8BO8 - chain A; structure by X-ray diffraction, 1.55 A resolution.

[Chain A]
Molecule: Glutamate carboxypeptidase 2
From: Homo sapiens
Notes: EC 3.4.17.21
Reference sequence: Q04609 (FOLH1_HUMAN); residues 44-750 here = UniProt positions 44-750
Sequence (707 residues; numbered 44 to 750; the number before each row is that of its first residue):
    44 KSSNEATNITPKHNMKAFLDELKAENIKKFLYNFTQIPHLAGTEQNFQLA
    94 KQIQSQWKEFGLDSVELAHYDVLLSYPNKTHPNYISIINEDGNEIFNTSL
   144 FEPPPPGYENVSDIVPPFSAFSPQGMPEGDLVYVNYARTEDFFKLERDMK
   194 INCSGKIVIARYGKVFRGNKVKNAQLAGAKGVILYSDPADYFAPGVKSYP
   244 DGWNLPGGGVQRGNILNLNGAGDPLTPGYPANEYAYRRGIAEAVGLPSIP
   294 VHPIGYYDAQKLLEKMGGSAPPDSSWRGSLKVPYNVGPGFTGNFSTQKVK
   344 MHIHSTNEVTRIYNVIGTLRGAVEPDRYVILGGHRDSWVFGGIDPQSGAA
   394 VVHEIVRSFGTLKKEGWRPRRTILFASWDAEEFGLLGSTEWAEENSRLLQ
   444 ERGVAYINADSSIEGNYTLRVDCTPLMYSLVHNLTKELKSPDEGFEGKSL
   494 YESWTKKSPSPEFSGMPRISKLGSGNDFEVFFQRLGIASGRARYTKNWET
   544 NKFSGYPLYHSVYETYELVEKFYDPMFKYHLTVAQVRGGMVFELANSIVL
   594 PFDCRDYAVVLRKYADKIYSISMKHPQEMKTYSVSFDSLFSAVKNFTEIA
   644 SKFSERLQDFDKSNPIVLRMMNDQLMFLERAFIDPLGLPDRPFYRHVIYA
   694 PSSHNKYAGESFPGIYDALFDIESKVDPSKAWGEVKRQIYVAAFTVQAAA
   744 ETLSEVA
Disordered / not traced: 44-55, 654-655
Covalently attached groups: N-acetylglucosamine (NAG) linked to Asn76, Asn121, Asn195, Asn459; glycan linked to Asn140, Asn476, Asn638
Ion coordination: Na+: Tyr242, Thr558, Glu560; Ca2+: Thr269, Tyr272, Glu433, Glu436; Zn2+ site 1: His377, Asp387, Asp453; Zn2+ site 2: Asp387, Glu425, His553 (together with QWF)
Residues lining bound ligands: QWF ((2S)-2-[[(2S)-1-oxidanyl-1-oxidanylidene-6-[[(E,2S)-5-phenyl-2-[[4-[[2-[4,7,10-tris(2-hydroxy-2-oxoethyl)-1,4,7,10-tetrazacyclododec-1-yl]ethanoylamino]methyl]cyclohexyl]carbonylamino]pent-4-enoyl]amino]hexan-2-yl]carbamoylamino]pentanedioic acid): Lys207, Phe209, Arg210, Gly256, Asn257, Asp387, Glu424, Glu425, Gly427, Leu428, Asp453, Arg511, Ser513, Gly518, Asn519, Arg534, Arg536, Lys539, Trp541, Lys545, Ser547, Gly548, Tyr552, His553, Asn698, Lys699, Tyr700, Ala701
UniProt features mapped onto this chain:
  - active site: Glu424 (Nucleophile), Ser628 (Charge relay system), Asp666 (Charge relay system), His689 (Charge relay system)
  - binding site (substrate): Arg210, Asn257, Glu424, Ser517, Gly518, Asn519, Arg534 to Arg536, Tyr552, His553, Lys699, Tyr700
  - binding site (Ca(2+)): Thr269, Tyr272, Glu433, Glu436
  - binding site (Zn(2+)): His377, Asp387, Glu425, Asp453, His553
  - glycosylation (N-linked (GlcNAc...) asparagine): Asn51, Asn76, Asn121, Asn140, Asn153, Asn195, Asn336, Asn459, Asn476, Asn638
  - natural variant: His475 (H475Y: Correlates with lower folate and higher homocysteine levels)
  - mutagenesis: Asn51 (N51A: Loss of glycosylation. Reduces enzyme activity), Asn76 (N76A: Loss of glycosylation. Reduces enzyme activity), Asn121 (N121A: Loss of glycosylation. Severely reduced enzyme activity), Asn140 (N140A: Loss of glycosylation. Severely reduced enzyme activity), Asn153 (N153A: Loss of glycosylation. Severely reduced enzyme activity), Asn195 (N195A: Loss of glycosylation. Severely reduced enzyme activity), Asn336 (N336A: Loss of glycosylation. Reduces enzyme activity), His377 (H377A/G/Q: Complete loss of activity), Asp379 (D379E/N: Complete loss of activity), Asp387 (D387E/L: Complete loss of activity; D387N: No effect on enzyme activity), Pro388 (P388A: No effect on enzyme activity), Glu424 (E424A: Complete loss of activity; E424D: Reduces enzyme activity; E424Q: Reduces enzyme activity), 7 further mutagenesis entries in UniProt
From the paper describing this entry:
  - binding site for QWF: Lys207, Asn519, Arg534, Arg536, Trp541
  - conformationally variable residues (loop rearrangement): Thr538 to Gly548

[Summary]
Ligands of chain A: compound QWF. N-acetylglucosamine is covalently linked to Asn76, Asn121, Asn140, Asn195,
Asn459 and Asn476 and 1 more. Curated annotation (UniProt) lists 4 active-site residues, 13 substrate-binding
residues, 4 Ca2+-binding residues and 5 Zn2+-binding residues. The paper reports a binding site for QWF at
Lys207, Asn519 and Arg534 among others; conformational variability at Thr538.
Chain A is Glutamate carboxypeptidase 2 (Homo sapiens); the structure, X-ray structure of human glutamate
carboxypeptidase II (GCPII) in complex with an inhibitor P17, was determined by X-ray diffraction (same
publication as 8BOW).
